PDB entry 6TFN | X-ray diffraction, 2.18 A resolution | chains A and B of the 5 polymer chains in the assembly

Chain A (and B):
Molecule: Linalool dehydratase-isomerase protein LDI
Source organism: Castellaniella defragrans 65Phen
Notes: chain B of this document is another copy of the same molecule, construct and numbering; everything in this record applies to it too
UniProt: W8X534 (W8X534_CASDE); residues 2-372 here correspond to UniProt positions 31-401 (UniProt number = residue number + 29)
Chain sequence (372 residues; numbered 1 to 372; the number before each row is that of its first residue):
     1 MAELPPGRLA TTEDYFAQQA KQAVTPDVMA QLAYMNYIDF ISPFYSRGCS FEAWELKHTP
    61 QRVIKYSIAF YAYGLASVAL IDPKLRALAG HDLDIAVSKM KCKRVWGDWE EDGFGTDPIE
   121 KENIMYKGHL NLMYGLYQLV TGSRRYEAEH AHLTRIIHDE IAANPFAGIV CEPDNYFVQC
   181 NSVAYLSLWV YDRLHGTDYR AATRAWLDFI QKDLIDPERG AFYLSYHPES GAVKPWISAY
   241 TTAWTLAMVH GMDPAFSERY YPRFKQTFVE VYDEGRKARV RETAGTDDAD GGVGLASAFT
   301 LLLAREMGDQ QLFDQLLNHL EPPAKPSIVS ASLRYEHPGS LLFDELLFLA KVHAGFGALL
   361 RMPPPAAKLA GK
Disordered / not traced: 1-3, 366-372
Sequence notes: initiating methionine (1)
Disulfides: Cys49-Cys102
Small-molecule neighbours: 7-methyl-3-methylidene-oct-1-ene (N6Q): Asp39, Phe40, Tyr45

Chain A / chain B interface:
Residue-residue contacts - 47 pairs, chain A then chain B:
  Arg62(A) - Phe40(B)
  Arg62(A) - Ser50(B)
  Tyr66(A) - Phe40(B)
  Asp112(A) - Gly48(B)
  Asp112(A) - Cys49(B)  hydrogen bond (backbone-backbone)
  Asp112(A) - Ser50(B)
  Phe114(A) - Ser46(B)
  Phe114(A) - Gly48(B)
  Glu172(A) - Tyr45(B)  hydrogen bond
  Glu172(A) - Ser46(B)
  Pro173(A) - Arg47(B)
  Asp174(A) - Arg47(B)  salt bridge
  Asp174(A) - His91(B)  salt bridge
  Asn175(A) - Tyr45(B)  hydrogen bond (side chain-backbone)
  Asn175(A) - Ser46(B)
  Asn175(A) - His91(B)
  Phe177(A) - Asp39(B)
  Phe177(A) - Tyr45(B)  hydrophobic
  Leu224(A) - Tyr37(B)
  His227(A) - His91(B)  hydrogen bond
  Ser230(A) - Ala87(B)
  Ser230(A) - His91(B)
  Ala232(A) - Ala87(B)
  Ala232(A) - Leu88(B)
  Lys234(A) - Asn36(B)  hydrogen bond (side chain-backbone)
  Lys234(A) - Leu88(B)
  Pro235(A) - Met29(B)  hydrophobic
  Pro235(A) - Leu88(B)
  Trp236(A) - Met29(B)
  Trp236(A) - Leu32(B)
  Trp236(A) - Ala33(B)
  Trp236(A) - Asn36(B)
  Trp236(A) - Tyr37(B)  hydrophobic
  Ile237(A) - Tyr37(B)  hydrogen bond (backbone-side chain)
  Ser238(A) - Tyr37(B)
  Tyr240(A) - Asp39(B)  hydrogen bond
  Glu282(A) - Tyr37(B)  hydrogen bond
  Thr283(A) - Tyr37(B)
  Thr283(A) - Ser330(B)
  Ala284(A) - Ala331(B)
  Thr286(A) - Ser330(B)  hydrogen bond (side chain-backbone)
  Thr286(A) - Ala331(B)
  Asp288(A) - Val329(B)
  Asp288(A) - Ser330(B)  hydrogen bond (side chain-backbone)
  Gly291(A) - Ser330(B)
  Gly292(A) - Ile38(B)
  Val293(A) - Asp39(B)
Interface residues without a listed pair, chain A (29 interface residues in all): Glu229, Gly285
Interface residues without a listed pair, chain B (24 interface residues in all): Phe44, Leu85, Asp94, Ile328

In short:
Chain A and chain B form an interface of 29 and 24 residues respectively; the contacts include 10 hydrogen
bonds and 2 salt bridges. Among the polar pairs are Asp174(A)-Arg47(B), Asp174(A)-His91(B) and
Glu172(A)-Tyr45(B). Chain A binds 7-methyl-3-methylidene-oct-1-ene.
Both chains are Linalool dehydratase-isomerase protein LDI (Castellaniella defragrans 65Phen). Entry 6TFN
(Linalool Dehydratase Isomerase in complex with Myrcene) was determined by X-ray diffraction together with
6T9H, 6TFR, 6TFT and 6THM from the same study.
